PDB entry 7VUP | X-ray diffraction, 3.40 A resolution | chains C and B of the 4 polymer chains in the assembly

[Chain C]
Molecule: 18-nt DNA strand
Sequence (18 nucleotides; each row starts with the number of its first residue):
     1 CAAGGGGACT CCCCCTTC
Unresolved in the structure: 18

[Chain B]
Molecule: Nuclear factor NF-kappa-B p52 subunit
Source organism: Homo sapiens
UniProtKB: Q00653 (NFKB2_HUMAN); residue numbers follow UniProt; this construct covers 1-398
Sequence (398 residues; numbered 1 to 398; the number before each row is that of its first residue):
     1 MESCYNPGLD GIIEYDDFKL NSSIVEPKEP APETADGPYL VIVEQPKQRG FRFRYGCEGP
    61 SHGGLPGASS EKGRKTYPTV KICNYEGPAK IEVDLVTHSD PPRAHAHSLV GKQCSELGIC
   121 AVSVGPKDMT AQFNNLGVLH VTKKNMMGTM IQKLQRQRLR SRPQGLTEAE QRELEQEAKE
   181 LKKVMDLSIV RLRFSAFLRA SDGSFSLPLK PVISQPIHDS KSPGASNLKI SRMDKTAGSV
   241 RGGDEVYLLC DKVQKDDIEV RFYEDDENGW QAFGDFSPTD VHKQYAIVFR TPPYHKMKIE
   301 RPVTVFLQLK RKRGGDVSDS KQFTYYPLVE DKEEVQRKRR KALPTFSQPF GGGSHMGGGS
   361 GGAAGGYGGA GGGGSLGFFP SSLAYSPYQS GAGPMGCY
Unresolved in the structure: 1-33, 330-398
Disulfides: Cys-114/Cys-120
Reported in the primary citation:
  - binding site for the 18-nt DNA strand: Arg-52, Lys-144
  - mutagenesis - K144A: decreased binding to the 18-nt DNA strand
  - binding site for the 18-nt DNA strand (chain C): Arg-52
  - binding site for the 18-nt DNA strand (chain C): Lys-144 (from molecular simulation)
  - mutagenesis - K144A: decreased binding to the 18-nt DNA strand (chain C)
  - mutagenesis - K144A: unchanged binding to Bcl3

[How chain C and chain B interact]
Contacting residue pairs - 14 pairs, chain C then chain B:
  DA2(C) / Ser-61(B)  hydrogen bond to the phosphate
  DA3(C) / Ser-61(B)  base contact
  DA3(C) / Gly-63(B)  sugar contact
  DA3(C) / Lys-75(B)  hydrogen bond to the phosphate
  DG4(C) / Arg-54(B)  base contact
  DG4(C) / His-62(B)  hydrogen bond to the base
  DG4(C) / Gly-63(B)  phosphate contact
  DG4(C) / Gly-64(B)  phosphate contact
  DG4(C) / Lys-75(B)  salt bridge to the phosphate
  DG5(C) / Arg-52(B)  base contact
  DG5(C) / Arg-54(B)  hydrogen bond to the base
  DG5(C) / His-62(B)  base contact
  DG6(C) / Arg-52(B)  hydrogen bond to the base
  DG7(C) / Lys-221(B)  hydrogen bond to the base
Also at the interface, not in a pair above, chain B (9 interface residues in all): Asn-135

[Summary]
Chain C and chain B form an interface of 6 and 9 residues respectively, with 6 hydrogen bonds and 1 salt
bridge. Polar pairs include DG4(C)/His-62(B), DG5(C)/Arg-54(B) and DG6(C)/Arg-52(B). The paper reports a
binding site for the 18-nt DNA strand at Arg-52(B) and Lys-144(B); K144A of chain B reduces binding to the
18-nt DNA strand.
Here chain C is an 18-nt DNA strand and chain B is Nuclear factor NF-kappa-B p52 subunit (Homo sapiens). Entry
7VUP (Structure of NF-kB p52 homodimer bound to +1/-1 swap P-Selectin kB DNA fragment) was determined by X-ray
diffraction together with 7W7L, 7VUQ and 7CLI from the same study.
